Entry 6PVC (X-ray diffraction, 1.96 A resolution); this record covers chains A and H of the 4 polymer chains in the assembly.

[Chain A]
Name: Major histocompatibility complex class I-related gene protein
Source organism: Homo sapiens
UniProt: Q95460 (HMR1_HUMAN); residues 1-270 here correspond to UniProt positions 23-292 (UniProt number = residue number + 22)
Chain sequence (271 residues; each row starts with the number of its first residue; numbering starts at 0):
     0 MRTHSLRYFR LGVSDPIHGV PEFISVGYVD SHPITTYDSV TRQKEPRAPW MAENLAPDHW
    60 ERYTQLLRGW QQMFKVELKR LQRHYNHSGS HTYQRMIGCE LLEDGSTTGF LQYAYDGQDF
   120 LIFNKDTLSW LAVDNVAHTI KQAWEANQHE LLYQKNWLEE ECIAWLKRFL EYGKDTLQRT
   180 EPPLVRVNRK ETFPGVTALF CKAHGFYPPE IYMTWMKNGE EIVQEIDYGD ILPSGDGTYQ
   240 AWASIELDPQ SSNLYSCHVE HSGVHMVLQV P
Unresolved in the structure: 190-195
Differences from the reference sequence: initiating methionine (0); conflict Ser261 (Cys283 in Q95460)
Disulfides: Cys98-Cys161, Cys200-Cys256
Small-molecule neighbours: P1J (N-(2,6-dioxo-1,2,3,6-tetrahydropyrimidine-4-carbonyl)-beta-alanine): Tyr7, Phe8, Arg9, Ser24, Thr34, Lys43, Tyr62, Leu66, Trp69, Arg94, Ile96, Tyr152, Trp156
Reported in the primary citation:
  - binding site for P1J: Tyr7, Arg9, Ser24, Lys43, Tyr62, Trp69, Arg94, Ile96, Tyr152, Trp156
  - conformationally variable residues (side-chain flip): Lys43
  - mutagenesis - K43A: decreased expression in response to P1J

[Chain H]
Name: Human TCR beta chain
Source organism: Homo sapiens
Chain sequence (246 residues; row label = number of the first residue in the row; numbering starts at 0):
     0 MNAGVTQTPK FQVLKTGQSM TLQCAQDMNH NSMYWYRQDP GMGLRLIYYS ASEGTTDKGE
    60 VPNGYNVSRL NKREFSLRLE SAAPSQTSVY FCASSVWTGE GSGELFFGEG SRLTVLEDLK
   120 NVFPPEVAVF EPSEAEISHT QKATLVCLAT GFYPDHVELS WWVNGKEVHS GVCTDPQPLK
   180 EQPALNDSRY ALSSRLRVSA TFWQNPRNHF RCQVQFYGLS ENDEWTQDRA KPVTQIVSAE
   240 AWGRAD
Unresolved in the structure: 0-2, 245
Disulfides: Cys23-Cys91, Cys146-Cys211

[Chain A / chain H interface]
Pairs across the interface (10):
  Arg61(A) with Tyr48(H)
  Gln64(A) with Tyr48(H); Asp56(H)
  Trp69(A) with Gly98(H), hydrogen bond (side chain-backbone)
  Gln71(A) with Trp96(H)
  Met72(A) with Trp96(H), hydrophobic
  His148(A) with Ser101(H)
  Glu149(A) with Gly100(H); Ser101(H), hydrogen bond
  Tyr152(A) with Gly100(H)
Other interface residues (no listed pair), chain A (10 interface residues in all): Val75, Asn146
Other interface residues (no listed pair), chain H (7 interface residues in all): Glu99

[Overview]
Chain A and chain H form an interface of 10 and 7 residues respectively; the contacts include 2 hydrogen
bonds. Among the polar pairs are Trp69(A)-Gly98(H) and Glu149(A)-Ser101(H). From the paper: a binding site for
P1J at Tyr7(A), Arg9(A) and Ser24(A) among others; K43A of chain A reduces expression in response to P1J.
Here chain A is Major histocompatibility complex class I-related gene protein and chain H is Human TCR beta
chain, both from Homo sapiens. Entry 6PVC (Structure of human MAIT A-F7 TCR in complex with human MR1-DB28)
was determined by X-ray diffraction (same publication as 6PVD).
